Entry 5CWS (X-ray diffraction, 3.77 A resolution); this record covers chains B and E of the 6 polymer chains in the assembly.

Chain B:
Name: sAB-158 Fab Heavy Chain
From: Homo sapiens
Notes: antibody fragment or engineered binder
Amino-acid sequence (266 residues; each row starts with the number of its first residue):
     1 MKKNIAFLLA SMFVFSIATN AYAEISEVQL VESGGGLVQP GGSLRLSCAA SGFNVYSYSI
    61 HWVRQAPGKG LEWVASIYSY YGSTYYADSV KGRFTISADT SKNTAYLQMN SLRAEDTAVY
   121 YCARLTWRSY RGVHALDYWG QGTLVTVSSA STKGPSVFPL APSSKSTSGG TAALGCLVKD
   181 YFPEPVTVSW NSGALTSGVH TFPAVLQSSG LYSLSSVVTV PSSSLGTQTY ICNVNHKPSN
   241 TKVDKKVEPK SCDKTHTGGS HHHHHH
Disordered / not traced: 1-26, 250-266
Disulfides: C48-C122, C176-C232

Chain E:
Name: Nucleoporin NUP57
From: Chaetomium thermophilum (strain DSM 1495 / CBS 144.50 / IMI 039719)
UniProtKB: G0S0R2 (NUP57_CHATD); residues 71-316 here correspond to UniProt positions 74-319 (UniProt number = residue number + 3)
Amino-acid sequence (247 residues; numbered 70 to 316; the number before each row is that of its first residue):
    70 MYQKPIPEQI KLIVDKWNPN HPNCAFKTYL YNKVDEHTVP LYGPGPNEDP KEWEEALQRK
   130 PAPNFIPVLC SGFPSIVARL MLQRRVITEF NNKLHQINAS LDAILSRHDL DHTVRAFNAR
   190 RRHAELSRRC LHLAARVQVL RNRGYALSGD EDELKQKLQQ IDKTLNDPAQ GSRLEELWSR
   250 LIVLRGYAED LKDQINQAGI TESDGLGEEI EAKAKKILED YDKQLQHLKK QVEEAKKDFE
   310 EWEKQHN
Disordered / not traced: 70-73, 315-316
Differences from the reference sequence: initiating methionine (70)

Chain B / chain E interface:
Residue-residue contacts (15; chain B residue first):
  G52(B) with D171(E); A172(E); S175(E)
  F53(B) with D171(E); S175(E)
  N54(B) with L174(E); S175(E); D178(E), hydrogen bond
  Y58(B) with N167(E); D171(E), hydrogen bond
  T100(B) with L179(E)
  S101(B) with L179(E)
  N103(B) with L179(E)
  W127(B) with H164(E); N167(E)
Also at the interface, not in a pair above, chain B (11 interface residues in all): Y80, R124, Y138
Also at the interface, not in a pair above, chain E (9 interface residues in all): K284

In short:
11 residues of chain B and 9 residues of chain E are in contact, with 2 hydrogen bonds. Polar contacts include
N54(B)-D178(E) and Y58(B)-D171(E).
Here chain B is sAB-158 Fab Heavy Chain (Homo sapiens) and chain E is Nucleoporin NUP57 (Chaetomium
thermophilum (strain DSM 1495 / CBS 144.50 / IMI 039719)). Entry 5CWS (Crystal structure of the intact
Chaetomium thermophilum Nsp1-Nup49-Nup57 channel nucleoporin heterotrimer bound to its Nic96 nuclear ...) was
determined by X-ray diffraction, deposited together with 4JO7, 4JO9 and 5CWW.
